9LR9 - chains I and Q of the 35 polymer chains in the assembly; structure by electron microscopy, 3.30 A resolution.

Chain I:
Molecule: Hexon protein
From: Bovine adenovirus 3
Reference sequence: P03278 (CAPSH_ADEB3); residue numbers follow UniProt; this construct covers 1-911
Amino-acid sequence (911 residues; numbered 1 to 911; the number before each row is that of its first residue):
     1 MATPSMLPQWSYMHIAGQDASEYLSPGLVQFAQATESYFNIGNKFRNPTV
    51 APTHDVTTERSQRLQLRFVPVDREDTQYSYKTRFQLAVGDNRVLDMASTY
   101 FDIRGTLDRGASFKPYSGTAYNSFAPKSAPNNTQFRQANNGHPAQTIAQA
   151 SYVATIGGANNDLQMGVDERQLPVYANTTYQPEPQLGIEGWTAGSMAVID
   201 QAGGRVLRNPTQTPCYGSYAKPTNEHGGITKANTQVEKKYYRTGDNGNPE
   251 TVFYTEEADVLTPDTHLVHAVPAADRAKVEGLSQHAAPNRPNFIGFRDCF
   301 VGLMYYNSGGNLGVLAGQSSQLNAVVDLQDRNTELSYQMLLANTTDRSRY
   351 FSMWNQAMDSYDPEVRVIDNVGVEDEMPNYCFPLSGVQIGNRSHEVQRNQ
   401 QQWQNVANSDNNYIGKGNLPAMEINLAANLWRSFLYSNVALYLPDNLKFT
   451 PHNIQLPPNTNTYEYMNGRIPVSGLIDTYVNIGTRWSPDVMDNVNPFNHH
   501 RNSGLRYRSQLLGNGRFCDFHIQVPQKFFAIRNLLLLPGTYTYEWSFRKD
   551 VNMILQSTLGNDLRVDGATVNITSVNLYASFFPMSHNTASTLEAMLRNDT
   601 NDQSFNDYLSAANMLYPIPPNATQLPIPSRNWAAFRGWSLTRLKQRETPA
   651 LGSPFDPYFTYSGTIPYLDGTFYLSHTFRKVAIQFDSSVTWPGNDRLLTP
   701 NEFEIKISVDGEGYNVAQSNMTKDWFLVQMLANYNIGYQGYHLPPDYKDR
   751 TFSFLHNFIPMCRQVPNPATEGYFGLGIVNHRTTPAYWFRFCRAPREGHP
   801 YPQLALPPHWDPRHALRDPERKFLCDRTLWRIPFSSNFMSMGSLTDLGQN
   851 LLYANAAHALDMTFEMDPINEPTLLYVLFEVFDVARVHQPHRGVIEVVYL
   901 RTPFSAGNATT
Disordered / not traced: 1-3, 788-793, 909-911
Curated features (UniProtKB/Swiss-Prot):
  - site: Gly737 (Involved in interaction with pre-protein VI)
  - modified residue: Ala2 (N-acetylalanine), Tyr899 (Phosphotyrosine)

Chain Q:
Molecule: PIX
From: Bovine adenovirus 3
Reference sequence: Q64845 (Q64845_ADEB3); residues 1-125 here = UniProt positions 1-125
Amino-acid sequence (125 residues; numbered 1 to 125; the number before each row is that of its first residue):
     1 MAEEGRIYVPYVTARLPKWSGSVQDKTGSNMLGGVVLPPNSQAHRTETVG
    51 TEATRDNLHAEGARRPEDQTPYMILVEDSLGGLKRRMDLLEESNQQLLAT
   101 LNRLRTGLAAYVQANLVGGQVNPFV
Disordered / not traced: 1-2, 114-125

Interface between chain I and chain Q:
Contacting residue pairs - 77 pairs, chain I then chain Q:
  Gln77(I) - Met31(Q)
  Gln77(I) - Ala53(Q)
  Tyr78(I) - Met31(Q)
  Tyr78(I) - Glu52(Q)  hydrogen bond
  Gln329(I) - Lys18(Q)
  Asp330(I) - Arg15(Q)  salt bridge
  Pro457(I) - Glu67(Q)
  Pro458(I) - Glu67(Q)
  Pro458(I) - Asp68(Q)
  Pro458(I) - Thr70(Q)
  Pro458(I) - Pro71(Q)
  Asn459(I) - Pro66(Q)  hydrogen bond (side chain-backbone)
  Asn459(I) - Glu67(Q)
  Asn459(I) - Gln69(Q)  hydrogen bond (side chain-backbone)
  Thr460(I) - Pro71(Q)
  Asn461(I) - Pro71(Q)
  Glu464(I) - Glu67(Q)
  Lys549(I) - Met31(Q)
  Asp550(I) - Met31(Q)
  Asp562(I) - Ser29(Q)  hydrogen bond
  Arg564(I) - Ser29(Q)
  Arg564(I) - Asn30(Q)
  Arg564(I) - Leu32(Q)
  Arg564(I) - Gly33(Q)
  Val565(I) - Ser29(Q)
  Val565(I) - Arg55(Q)  hydrogen bond (backbone-side chain)
  Val565(I) - Pro66(Q)  hydrophobic
  Val565(I) - Glu67(Q)
  Met614(I) - Arg15(Q)  hydrogen bond
  Leu615(I) - Arg15(Q)
  Leu615(I) - Leu16(Q)  hydrogen bond (backbone-backbone)
  Leu615(I) - Lys18(Q)
  Tyr616(I) - Thr13(Q)
  Tyr616(I) - Ala14(Q)
  Tyr616(I) - Arg15(Q)
  Pro617(I) - Thr13(Q)
  Pro617(I) - Ala14(Q)
  Pro617(I) - Leu16(Q)
  Pro619(I) - Tyr8(Q)  hydrophobic
  Pro619(I) - Val9(Q)  hydrophobic
  Pro619(I) - Tyr11(Q)
  Pro620(I) - Tyr8(Q)
  Asn621(I) - Tyr8(Q)
  Ala622(I) - Tyr8(Q)  hydrophobic
  Ala622(I) - Val9(Q)  hydrophobic
  Thr623(I) - Tyr8(Q)
  Thr623(I) - Val9(Q)
  Gln624(I) - Thr13(Q)  hydrogen bond
  Leu625(I) - Tyr11(Q)
  Leu625(I) - Val12(Q)
  Leu625(I) - Thr13(Q)  hydrogen bond (backbone-backbone)
  Ile627(I) - Val12(Q)  hydrophobic
  Gln645(I) - Val23(Q)
  Ala650(I) - Lys18(Q)
  Ala650(I) - Trp19(Q)
  Ala650(I) - Ser20(Q)
  Gly652(I) - Lys18(Q)  hydrogen bond (backbone-backbone)
  Ser653(I) - Ser20(Q)
  Phe655(I) - Ser20(Q)
  Phe655(I) - Ser29(Q)
  Phe655(I) - Met31(Q)  hydrophobic
  Phe655(I) - Glu52(Q)
  Asp656(I) - Ser20(Q)
  Pro657(I) - Ser20(Q)
  Pro657(I) - Gly28(Q)
  Pro657(I) - Ser29(Q)  hydrogen bond (backbone-backbone)
  Pro657(I) - Val36(Q)  hydrophobic
  Tyr658(I) - Lys26(Q)
  Tyr658(I) - Gly28(Q)
  Tyr658(I) - Leu37(Q)  hydrogen bond (side chain-backbone)
  Tyr658(I) - Pro38(Q)
  Tyr658(I) - Pro39(Q)
  Tyr658(I) - His44(Q)  hydrogen bond
  Thr660(I) - Lys26(Q)
  Thr660(I) - Gly28(Q)
  Thr660(I) - Ser29(Q)
  Leu874(I) - Leu16(Q)  hydrophobic
Also at the interface, not in a pair above, chain I (42 interface residues in all): Thr462, Asn613, Pro626, Leu651, Pro872
Also at the interface, not in a pair above, chain Q (38 interface residues in all): Gly21, Ser22, Thr27, Gly34, Tyr72

Overview:
42 residues of chain I and 38 residues of chain Q are in contact, with 13 hydrogen bonds and 1 salt bridge.
Polar contacts include Asp330(I)-Arg15(Q), Tyr78(I)-Glu52(Q) and Asn459(I)-Pro66(Q).
Here chain I is Hexon protein and chain Q is PIX, both from Bovine adenovirus 3. Entry 9LR9 (Local
reconstruction of bovine adenovirus type 3 capsid) was determined by electron microscopy.
